7XOA - chains B and C of the 4 polymer chains in the assembly; structure by electron microscopy, 3.20 A resolution.

Chain B (and C):
Name: Spike glycoprotein
From: Severe acute respiratory syndrome coronavirus 2
Notes: chain C of this document is another copy of the same molecule, construct and numbering; everything in this record applies to it too
Reference sequence: P0DTC2 (SPIKE_SARS2); aligned to UniProt positions 1-1270 over residues 4-1273 (the alignment contains insertions or deletions, so no single offset holds)
Amino-acid sequence (1270 residues; row label = number of the first residue in the row):
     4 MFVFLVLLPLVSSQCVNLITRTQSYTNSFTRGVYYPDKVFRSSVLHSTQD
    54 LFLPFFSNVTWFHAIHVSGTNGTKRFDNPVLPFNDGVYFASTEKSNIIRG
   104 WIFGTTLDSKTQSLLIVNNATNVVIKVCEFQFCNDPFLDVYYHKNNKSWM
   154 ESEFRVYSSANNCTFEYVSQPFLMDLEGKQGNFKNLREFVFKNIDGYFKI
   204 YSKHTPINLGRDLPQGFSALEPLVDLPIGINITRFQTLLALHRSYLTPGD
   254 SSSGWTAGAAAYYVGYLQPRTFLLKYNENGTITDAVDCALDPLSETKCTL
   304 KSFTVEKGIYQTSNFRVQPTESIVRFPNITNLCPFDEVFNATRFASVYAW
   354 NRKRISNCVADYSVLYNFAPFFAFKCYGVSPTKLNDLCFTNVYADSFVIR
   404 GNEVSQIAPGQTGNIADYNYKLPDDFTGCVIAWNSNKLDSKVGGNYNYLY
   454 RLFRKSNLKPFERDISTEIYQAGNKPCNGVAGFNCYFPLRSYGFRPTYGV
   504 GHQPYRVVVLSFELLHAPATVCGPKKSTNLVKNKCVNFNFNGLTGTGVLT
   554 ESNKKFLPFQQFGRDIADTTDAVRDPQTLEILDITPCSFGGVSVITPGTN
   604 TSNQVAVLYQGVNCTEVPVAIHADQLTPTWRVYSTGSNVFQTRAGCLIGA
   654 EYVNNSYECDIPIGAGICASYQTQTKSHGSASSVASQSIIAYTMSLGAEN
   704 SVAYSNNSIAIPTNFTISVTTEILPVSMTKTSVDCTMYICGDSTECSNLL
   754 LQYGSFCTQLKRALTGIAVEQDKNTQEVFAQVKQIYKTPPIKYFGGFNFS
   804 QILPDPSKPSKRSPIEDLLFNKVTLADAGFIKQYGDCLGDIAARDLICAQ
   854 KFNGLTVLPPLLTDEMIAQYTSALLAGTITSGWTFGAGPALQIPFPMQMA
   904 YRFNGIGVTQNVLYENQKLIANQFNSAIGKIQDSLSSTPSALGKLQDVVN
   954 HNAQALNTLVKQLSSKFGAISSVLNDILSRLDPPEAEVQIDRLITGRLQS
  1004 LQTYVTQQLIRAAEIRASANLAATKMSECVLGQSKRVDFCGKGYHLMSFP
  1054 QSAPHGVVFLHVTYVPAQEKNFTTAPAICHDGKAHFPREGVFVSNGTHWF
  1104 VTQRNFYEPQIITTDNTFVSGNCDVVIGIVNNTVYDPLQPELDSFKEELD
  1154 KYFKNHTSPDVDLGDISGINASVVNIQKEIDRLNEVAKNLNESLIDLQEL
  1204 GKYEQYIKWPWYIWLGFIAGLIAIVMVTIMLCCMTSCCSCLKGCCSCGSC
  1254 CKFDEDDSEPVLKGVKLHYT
Not modelled in the structure: 4-26, 71-79, 143-156, 177-186, 211-214, 621-639, 677-689, 829-853, 1147-1273
Differences from the reference sequence: variant Ile22 (Thr19 in P0DTC2), Ser27 (Ala in P0DTC2), Asp142 (Gly in P0DTC2), Gly213 (Val in P0DTC2), Asp339 (Gly in P0DTC2), Phe371 (Ser in P0DTC2), Pro373 (Ser in P0DTC2), Phe375 (Ser in P0DTC2), Ala376 (Thr in P0DTC2), Asn405 (Asp in P0DTC2), Ser408 (Arg in P0DTC2), Asn417 (Lys in P0DTC2), Lys440 (Asn in P0DTC2), Asn477 (Ser in P0DTC2), Lys478 (Thr in P0DTC2), Ala484 (Glu in P0DTC2), Arg493 (Gln in P0DTC2), Arg498 (Gln in P0DTC2), Tyr501 (Asn in P0DTC2), His505 (Tyr in P0DTC2), Gly614 (Asp in P0DTC2), Tyr655 (His in P0DTC2), Lys679 (Asn in P0DTC2), His681 (Pro in P0DTC2), Lys764 (Asn in P0DTC2), Tyr796 (Asp in P0DTC2), His954 (Gln in P0DTC2), Lys969 (Asn in P0DTC2); engineered mutation Gly682 (Arg in P0DTC2), Ser683 (Arg in P0DTC2), Ser685 (Arg in P0DTC2), Pro817 (Phe in P0DTC2), Pro892 (Ala in P0DTC2), Pro899 (Ala in P0DTC2), Pro942 (Ala in P0DTC2), Pro986 (Lys in P0DTC2), Pro987 (Val in P0DTC2)
Curated features (UniProtKB/Swiss-Prot):
  - lipidation (S-palmitoyl cysteine): Cys1243, Cys1250, Cys1253
  - glycosylation (N-linked (GlcNAc...) asparagine): Asn20 (complex), Asn125 (hybrid), Asn334 (complex), Asn606 (hybrid)
Disulfides: Cys131-Cys166, Cys291-Cys301, Cys379-Cys432, Cys480-Cys488, Cys617-Cys649, Cys662-Cys671, Cys1032-Cys1043, Cys1082-Cys1126
Glycans and other covalent adducts: N-acetylglucosamine (NAG) linked to Asn61, Asn122, Asn331, Asn603, Asn616, Asn709, Asn801, Asn1074, Asn1098, Asn1134

Interface between chain B and chain C:
Contacting residue pairs - 155 pairs, chain B then chain C:
  Lys41(B) - Gln563(C)
  Lys41(B) - Phe565(C)
  Val42(B) - Gln563(C)  hydrogen bond (backbone-side chain)
  Phe43(B) - Phe559(C)  hydrophobic
  Phe43(B) - Gln563(C)
  Phe43(B) - Phe565(C)
  Phe43(B) - Gly566(C)
  Phe43(B) - Arg567(C)  hydrogen bond (backbone-backbone)
  Gln115(B) - Arg466(C)  hydrogen bond
  Glu224(B) - Phe562(C)
  Pro230(B) - Arg357(C)
  Pro230(B) - Tyr396(C)
  Ile231(B) - Tyr396(C)  hydrogen bond (backbone-side chain)
  Gly232(B) - Arg355(C)
  Gly232(B) - Tyr396(C)
  Asn234(B) - Phe464(C)
  Asn234(B) - Glu465(C)
  Asn234(B) - Arg466(C)
  Gly283(B) - Leu560(C)
  Asn370(B) - Leu455(C)
  Ala372(B) - Arg403(C)  hydrogen bond (backbone-side chain)
  Ala372(B) - His505(C)
  Pro373(B) - His505(C)
  Phe375(B) - Asn405(C)
  Pro384(B) - Thr415(C)
  Thr385(B) - Thr415(C)
  Thr385(B) - Asp420(C)
  Pro412(B) - Pro987(C)
  Gly413(B) - Asp985(C)
  Gly413(B) - Pro987(C)
  Ser735(B) - Gln314(C)
  Asp737(B) - Asn317(C)  hydrogen bond
  Asp737(B) - Phe592(C)
  Met740(B) - Arg319(C)
  Met740(B) - Phe592(C)  hydrophobic
  Asp745(B) - Thr549(C)  hydrogen bond
  Leu754(B) - Gln52(C)
  Gln755(B) - Ser968(C)
  Gln755(B) - Lys969(C)  hydrogen bond (backbone-backbone)
  Gln755(B) - Phe970(C)
  Gln755(B) - Gly971(C)
  Ser758(B) - Thr961(C)
  Ser758(B) - Gln965(C)
  Phe759(B) - Gln965(C)
  Phe759(B) - Ser1003(C)
  Gln762(B) - Gln965(C)
  Lys764(B) - Gln314(C)
  Arg765(B) - Gln957(C)  hydrogen bond
  Lys786(B) - Gly700(C)
  Lys786(B) - Ala701(C)
  Gln787(B) - Asn703(C)  hydrogen bond
  Ile788(B) - Leu699(C)  hydrophobic
  Ile788(B) - Ala701(C)  hydrogen bond (backbone-backbone)
  Ile788(B) - Glu702(C)
  Ile788(B) - Asn703(C)  hydrogen bond (backbone-backbone)
  Tyr789(B) - Asn703(C)
  Lys790(B) - Glu702(C)  salt bridge
  Lys790(B) - Ser704(C)
  Pro792(B) - Tyr707(C)  hydrophobic
  Tyr796(B) - Tyr707(C)
  Phe797(B) - Tyr707(C)  hydrogen bond (backbone-side chain)
  Gly857(B) - Phe592(C)
  Thr859(B) - Phe592(C)
  Leu861(B) - Gln314(C)
  Leu861(B) - Gln613(C)
  Pro862(B) - Arg646(C)
  Pro862(B) - Ala647(C)  hydrophobic
  Pro863(B) - Ala668(C)  hydrogen bond (backbone-backbone)
  Leu864(B) - Pro665(C)  hydrophobic
  Leu864(B) - Gly667(C)
  Leu864(B) - Ala668(C)
  Leu864(B) - Gly669(C)  hydrogen bond (backbone-backbone)
  Leu864(B) - Ile670(C)
  Leu864(B) - Met697(C)  hydrophobic
  Leu865(B) - Met697(C)  hydrophobic
  Thr866(B) - Arg646(C)
  Thr866(B) - Ala668(C)
  Met869(B) - Gly669(C)
  Met869(B) - Thr696(C)
  Met869(B) - Met697(C)  hydrophobic
  Met869(B) - Leu699(C)
  Gln872(B) - Leu699(C)
  Tyr873(B) - Leu699(C)  hydrogen bond (side chain-backbone)
  Thr883(B) - Val705(C)
  Thr883(B) - Tyr707(C)
  Trp886(B) - Tyr1047(C)
  Gly889(B) - Asp1041(C)
  Gly889(B) - Lys1045(C)
  Ala890(B) - Gly1046(C)
  Ala890(B) - Tyr1047(C)  hydrophobic
  Ala890(B) - Val1068(C)
  Gly891(B) - Lys1045(C)
  Pro892(B) - Val1068(C)
  Pro892(B) - Pro1069(C)
  Pro892(B) - Glu1072(C)
  Leu894(B) - Ala713(C)
  Leu894(B) - Pro715(C)  hydrophobic
  Leu894(B) - Glu1072(C)
  Gln895(B) - Ala706(C)
  Gln895(B) - Ser711(C)  hydrogen bond
  Gln895(B) - Ile712(C)
  Gln895(B) - Ala713(C)  hydrogen bond (backbone-backbone)
  Gln895(B) - Asn1074(C)  hydrogen bond
  Ile896(B) - Tyr707(C)
  Pro897(B) - Tyr707(C)  hydrophobic
  Pro897(B) - Ser708(C)
  Pro897(B) - Asn709(C)
  Pro897(B) - Ser711(C)
  Phe898(B) - Tyr707(C)  hydrogen bond (backbone-side chain)
  Met900(B) - Thr1077(C)  hydrogen bond
  Met900(B) - Ala1078(C)
  Met900(B) - Pro1079(C)
  Tyr904(B) - Val1094(C)
  Tyr904(B) - Arg1107(C)
  Asn907(B) - Arg1107(C)
  Gln913(B) - Arg1107(C)
  Asn914(B) - Ser1123(C)  hydrogen bond
  Tyr917(B) - Phe1089(C)  hydrophobic
  Tyr917(B) - Val1128(C)
  Tyr917(B) - Val1129(C)
  Glu918(B) - Ser1123(C)  hydrogen bond
  Glu918(B) - Val1128(C)
  Val963(B) - Ala570(C)  hydrophobic
  Lys964(B) - Ile569(C)
  Ser967(B) - Asp571(C)  hydrogen bond
  Asn978(B) - Thr547(C)
  Asp979(B) - Thr547(C)
  Leu981(B) - Lys386(C)  hydrogen bond (backbone-side chain)
  Ser982(B) - Lys386(C)
  Ser982(B) - Leu390(C)
  Arg983(B) - Val382(C)
  Arg983(B) - Ser383(C)  hydrogen bond (backbone-backbone)
  Arg983(B) - Leu390(C)
  Arg983(B) - Leu517(C)
  Leu984(B) - Gly381(C)
  Leu984(B) - Val382(C)
  Leu984(B) - Ser383(C)
  Leu984(B) - Lys386(C)
  Asp985(B) - Ser383(C)  hydrogen bond
  Asp985(B) - Thr385(C)  hydrogen bond
  Glu988(B) - Ser383(C)
  Val991(B) - Arg995(C)
  Asp994(B) - Gly971(C)
  Gln1005(B) - Thr1006(C)  hydrogen bond
  Thr1009(B) - Thr1009(C)
  Leu1012(B) - Gln1010(C)
  Leu1012(B) - Ile1013(C)  hydrophobic
  Arg1019(B) - Glu1017(C)  salt bridge
  Thr1027(B) - Arg1039(C)
  Ser1030(B) - Val1040(C)
  Ser1030(B) - Asp1041(C)  hydrogen bond
  Glu1031(B) - Arg1039(C)  salt bridge
  Leu1034(B) - Val1040(C)
  Arg1039(B) - Arg1039(C)
  Leu1141(B) - Leu1141(C)  hydrophobic
Interface residues without a listed pair, chain B (109 interface residues in all): Tyr38, Arg44, Val47, Tyr200, Asn282, Thr739, Tyr756, Gly757, Thr768, Asp775, Lys854, Phe855, Leu858, Ala893, Pro899, Asn960, Ile973, Gln1002, Ile1013, Gly1035
Interface residues without a listed pair, chain C (113 interface residues in all): Pro384, Asn394, Gln414, His519, Lys558, Gln564, Thr572, Pro589, Cys662, Ile666, Cys671, Asn710, Pro986, Gln1002, Phe1042, Ile1130

In short:
Chain B and chain C form an interface of 109 and 113 residues respectively, with 30 hydrogen bonds and 3 salt
bridges. Polar contacts include Lys790(B)-Glu702(C), Arg1019(B)-Glu1017(C) and Glu1031(B)-Arg1039(C).
N-acetylglucosamine is covalently linked to Asn61(B), Asn122(B), Asn331(B), Asn603(B), Asn616(B) and Asn709(B)
and 4 more.
Both chains are Spike glycoprotein (Severe acute respiratory syndrome coronavirus 2). Entry 7XOA (SARS-CoV-2
Omicron BA.2 Variant Spike Trimer with one mouse ACE2 Bound) was determined by electron microscopy (same
publication as 7XO4, 7XO5, 7XO6, 7XO7, 7XO8, 7XO9 and 3 further entries).
